9DBM - chain A; structure by electron microscopy, 3.22 A resolution.

== Chain A ==
Name: Sodium channel protein type 10 subunit alpha
Source organism: Homo sapiens
UniProt: Q9Y5Y9 (SCNAA_HUMAN); residue numbers follow UniProt; this construct covers 1-1956
Amino-acid sequence (2001 residues; row label = number of the first residue in the row; numbers below 1 keep their minus sign (Asp-44 is residue -44)):
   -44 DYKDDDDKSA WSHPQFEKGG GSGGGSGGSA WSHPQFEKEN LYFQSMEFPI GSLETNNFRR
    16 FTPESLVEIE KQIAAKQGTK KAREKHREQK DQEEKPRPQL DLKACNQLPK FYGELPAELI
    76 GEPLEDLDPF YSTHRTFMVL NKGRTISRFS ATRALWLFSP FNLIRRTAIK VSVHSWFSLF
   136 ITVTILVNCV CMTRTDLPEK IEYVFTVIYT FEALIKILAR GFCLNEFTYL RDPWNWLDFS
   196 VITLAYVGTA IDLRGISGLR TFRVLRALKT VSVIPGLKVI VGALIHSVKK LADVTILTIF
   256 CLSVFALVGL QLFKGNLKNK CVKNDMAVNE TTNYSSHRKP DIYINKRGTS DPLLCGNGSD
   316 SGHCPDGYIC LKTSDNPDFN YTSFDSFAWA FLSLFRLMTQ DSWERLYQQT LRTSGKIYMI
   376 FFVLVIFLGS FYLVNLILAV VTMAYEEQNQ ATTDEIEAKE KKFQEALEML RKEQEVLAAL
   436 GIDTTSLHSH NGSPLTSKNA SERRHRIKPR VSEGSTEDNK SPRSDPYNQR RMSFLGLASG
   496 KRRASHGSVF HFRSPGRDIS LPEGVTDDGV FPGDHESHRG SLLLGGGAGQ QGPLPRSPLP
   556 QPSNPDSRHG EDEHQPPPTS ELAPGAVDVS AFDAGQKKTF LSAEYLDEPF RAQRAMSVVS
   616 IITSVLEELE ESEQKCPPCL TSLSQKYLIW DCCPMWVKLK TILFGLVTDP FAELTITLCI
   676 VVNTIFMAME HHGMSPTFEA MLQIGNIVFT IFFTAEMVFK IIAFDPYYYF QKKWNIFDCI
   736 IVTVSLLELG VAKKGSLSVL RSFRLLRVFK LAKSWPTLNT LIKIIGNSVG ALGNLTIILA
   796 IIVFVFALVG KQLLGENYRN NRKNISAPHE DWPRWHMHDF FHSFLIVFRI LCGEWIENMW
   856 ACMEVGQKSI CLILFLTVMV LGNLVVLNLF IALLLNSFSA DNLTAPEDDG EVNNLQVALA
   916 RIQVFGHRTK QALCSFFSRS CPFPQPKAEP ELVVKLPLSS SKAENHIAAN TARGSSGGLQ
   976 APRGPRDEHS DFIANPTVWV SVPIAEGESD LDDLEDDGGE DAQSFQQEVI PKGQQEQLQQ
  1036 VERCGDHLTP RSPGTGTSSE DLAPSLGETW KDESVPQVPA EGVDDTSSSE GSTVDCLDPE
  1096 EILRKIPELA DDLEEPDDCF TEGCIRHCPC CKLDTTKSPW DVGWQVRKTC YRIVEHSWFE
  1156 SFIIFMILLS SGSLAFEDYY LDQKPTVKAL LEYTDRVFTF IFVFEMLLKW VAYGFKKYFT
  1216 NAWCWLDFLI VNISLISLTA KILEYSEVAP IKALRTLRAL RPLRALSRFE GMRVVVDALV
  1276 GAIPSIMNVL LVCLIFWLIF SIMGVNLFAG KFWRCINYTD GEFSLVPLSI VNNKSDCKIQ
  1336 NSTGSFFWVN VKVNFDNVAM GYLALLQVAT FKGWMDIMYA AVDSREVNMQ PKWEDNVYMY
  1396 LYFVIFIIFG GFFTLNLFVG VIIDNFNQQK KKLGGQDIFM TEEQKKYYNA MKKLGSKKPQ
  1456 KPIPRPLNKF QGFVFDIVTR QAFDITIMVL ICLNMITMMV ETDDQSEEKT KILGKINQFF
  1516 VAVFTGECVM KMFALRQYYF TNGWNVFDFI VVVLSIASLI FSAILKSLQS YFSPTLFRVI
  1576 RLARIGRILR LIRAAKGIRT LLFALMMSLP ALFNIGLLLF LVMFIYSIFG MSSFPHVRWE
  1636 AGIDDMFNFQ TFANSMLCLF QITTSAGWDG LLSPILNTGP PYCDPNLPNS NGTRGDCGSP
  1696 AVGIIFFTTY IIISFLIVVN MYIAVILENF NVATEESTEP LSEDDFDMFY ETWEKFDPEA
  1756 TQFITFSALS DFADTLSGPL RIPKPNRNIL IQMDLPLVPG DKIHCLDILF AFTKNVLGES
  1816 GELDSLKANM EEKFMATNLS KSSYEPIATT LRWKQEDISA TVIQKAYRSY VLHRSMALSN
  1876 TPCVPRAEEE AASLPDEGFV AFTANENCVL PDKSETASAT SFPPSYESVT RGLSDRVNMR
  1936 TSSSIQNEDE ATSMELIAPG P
Unresolved in the structure: -44 to 231, 281-294, 408-650, 896-1135, 1727-1956
Sequence notes: expression tag (-44 to 0); variant Val1713 (Met in Q9Y5Y9)
Disulfides: Cys276-Cys319, Cys310-Cys325, Cys857-Cys866, Cys1310-Cys1332, Cys1678-Cys1692
Glycans and other covalent adducts: N-acetylglucosamine (NAG) linked to Asn312, Asn819, Asn1312, Asn1328; glycan linked to Asn1336
UniProt features mapped onto this chain:
  - modified residue (Phosphoserine): Ser441, Ser444, Ser467, Ser479, Ser612, Ser615, Ser1451
  - glycosylation (N-linked (GlcNAc...) asparagine): Asn284, Asn288, Asn312, Asn335, Asn819, Asn1312, Asn1328, Asn1336, Asn1686
From the paper describing this entry:
  - specificity-determining residues: Val746, Lys748 (by similarity / conservation)

== Overview ==
From the paper: specificity determinants Val746 and Lys748.
Chain A is Sodium channel protein type 10 subunit alpha (Homo sapiens); the structure, Full-length apo human
voltage-gated sodium channel 1.8 (NaV1.8), class II, was determined by electron microscopy (same publication
as 9DBK, 9DBL and 9DBN).
